7B5Y - chains A and E of the 6 polymer chains in the assembly; structure by electron microscopy, 7.10 A resolution (low resolution: residue-level contacts below are approximate; hydrogen-bond / salt-bridge calls are withheld).

== Chain A ==
Protein: GntR family transcriptional regulator
Source organism: Streptococcus agalactiae
UniProt: K0JNC6 (K0JNC6_STRAG); residues 1-213 here = UniProt positions 1-213
Sequence (215 residues; numbered -1 to 213; the number before each row is that of its first residue; numbers below 1 keep their minus sign (Gly-1 is residue -1)):
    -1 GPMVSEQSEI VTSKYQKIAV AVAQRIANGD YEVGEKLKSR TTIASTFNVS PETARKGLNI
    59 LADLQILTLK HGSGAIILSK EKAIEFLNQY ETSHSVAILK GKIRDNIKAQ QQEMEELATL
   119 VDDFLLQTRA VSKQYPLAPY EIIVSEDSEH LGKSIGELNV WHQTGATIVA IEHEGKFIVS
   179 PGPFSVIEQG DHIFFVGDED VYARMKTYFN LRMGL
Unresolved in the structure: -1 to 6, 213
Differences from the reference sequence: expression tag (-1 to 0)
Ligand contacts: 2BA ((2R,3R,3aS,5R,7aR,9R,10R,10aS,12R,14aR)-2,9-bis(6-amino-9H-purin-9-yl)octahydro-2H,7H-difuro[3,2-d:3',2'-j][1,3,7,9,2,8 ]tetraoxadiphosphacyclododecine-3,5,10,12-tetrol 5,12-dioxide): Ile153, Gly154, Asn157, Val158, Trp159, His160, Ala164, Thr165, Ile166, Pro179, Gly180, Pro181
From the paper describing this entry:
  - mutagenesis - W159A: increased binding to target DNA

== Chain E ==
Molecule: BusR binding site in the busAB promotor. strand1
Sequence (46 nucleotides; row label = number of the first residue in the row):
     1 CGGTAAAGTG ACGTTAAAGT ATCGTAAAAG GGTAGTCACT TTTCGG

== Interface between chain A and chain E ==
Pairs across the interface (15):
  Ser11(A) - DG32(E)
  Lys12(A) - DG32(E)
  Tyr13(A) - DG32(E)
  Tyr13(A) - DT33(E)
  Ser48(A) - DT33(E)
  Glu50(A) - DA34(E)
  Thr51(A) - DG32(E)
  Thr51(A) - DT33(E)
  Arg53(A) - DT33(E)
  Lys68(A) - DT40(E)
  His69(A) - DA38(E)
  His69(A) - DC39(E)
  His69(A) - DT40(E)
  Gly70(A) - DT40(E)
  Ser71(A) - DT41(E)
Interface residues without a listed pair, chain A (12 interface residues in all): Lys34
Interface residues without a listed pair, chain E (10 interface residues in all): DG31, DG35, DC37

== Overview ==
Chain A and chain E form an interface of 12 and 10 residues respectively. Bound to chain A: compound 2BA. The
paper reports that W159A of chain A increases binding to target DNA.
Chain A is GntR family transcriptional regulator (Streptococcus agalactiae) and chain E is BusR binding site
in the busAB promotor. strand1; the structure, S. agalactiae BusR in complex with its busAB-promotor DNA, was
determined by electron microscopy together with 7B5T, 7B5U, 7B5W and 7OZ3 from the same study.
